PDB entry 8HWB | electron microscopy, 3.90 A resolution | chains D and E of the 8 polymer chains in the assembly

== Chain D (and E) ==
Molecule: Primase D5
Source organism: Monkeypox virus
Notes: chain E of this document is another copy of the same molecule, construct and numbering; everything in this record applies to it too
Reference sequence: Q5IXS3 (Q5IXS3_MONPV); residues 1-785 here = UniProt positions 1-785
Sequence (785 residues; numbered 1 to 785; the number before each row is that of its first residue):
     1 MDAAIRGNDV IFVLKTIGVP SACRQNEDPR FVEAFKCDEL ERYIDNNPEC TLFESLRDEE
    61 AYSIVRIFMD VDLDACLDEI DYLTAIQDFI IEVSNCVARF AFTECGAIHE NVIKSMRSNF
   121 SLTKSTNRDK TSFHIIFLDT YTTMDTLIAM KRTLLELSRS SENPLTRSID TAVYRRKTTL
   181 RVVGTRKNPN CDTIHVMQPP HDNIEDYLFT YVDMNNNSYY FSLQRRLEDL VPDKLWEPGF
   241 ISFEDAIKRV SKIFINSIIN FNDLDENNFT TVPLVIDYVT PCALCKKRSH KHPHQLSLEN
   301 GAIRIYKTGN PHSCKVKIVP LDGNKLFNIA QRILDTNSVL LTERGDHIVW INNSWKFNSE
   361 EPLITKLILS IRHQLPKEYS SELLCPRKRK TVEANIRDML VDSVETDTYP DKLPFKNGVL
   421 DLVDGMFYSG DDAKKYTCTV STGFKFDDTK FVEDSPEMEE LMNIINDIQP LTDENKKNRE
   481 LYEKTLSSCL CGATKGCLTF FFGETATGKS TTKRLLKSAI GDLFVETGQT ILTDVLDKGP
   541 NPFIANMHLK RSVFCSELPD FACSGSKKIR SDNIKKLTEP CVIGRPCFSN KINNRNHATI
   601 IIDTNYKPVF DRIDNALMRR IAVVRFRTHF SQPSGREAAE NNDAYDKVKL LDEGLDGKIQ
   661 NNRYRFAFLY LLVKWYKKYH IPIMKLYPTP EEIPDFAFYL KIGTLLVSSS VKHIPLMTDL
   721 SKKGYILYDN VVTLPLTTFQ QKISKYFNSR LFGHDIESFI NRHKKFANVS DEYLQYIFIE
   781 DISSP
Unresolved in the structure: 701-785
Small-molecule neighbours:
  - ATP (adenosine-5'-triphosphate), molecule 1: E244, K248, S251, I258, F261
  - ATP, molecule 2: I464, D467, I468, E504, T505, A506, T507, G508, K509, S510, T511, N605, F630, L650, L651, D652, L655, D656
  - ATP, molecule 3: K575, A616, R619, R620

== Interface between chain D and chain E ==
Contacting residue pairs - 62 pairs, chain D then chain E:
  N26(D) - N190(E)
  R30(D) - T16(E)
  R30(D) - R30(E)
  F31(D) - T16(E)
  F31(D) - I17(E)
  P189(D) - A22(E)  hydrophobic
  K252(D) - I169(E)
  K252(D) - T171(E)
  I255(D) - K151(E)
  I255(D) - R152(E)
  I255(D) - L155(E)  hydrophobic
  S257(D) - R175(E)
  N262(D) - G18(E)
  T280(D) - R152(E)  hydrogen bond
  P281(D) - R152(E)
  P281(D) - P232(E)  hydrophobic
  K315(D) - E299(E)  salt bridge
  I351(D) - V401(E)  hydrophobic
  N352(D) - V401(E)
  T365(D) - D398(E)
  K366(D) - R397(E)
  K366(D) - D398(E)
  K366(D) - L400(E)  hydrogen bond (side chain-backbone)
  L369(D) - F327(E)  hydrophobic
  L369(D) - D398(E)
  L369(D) - M399(E)  hydrophobic
  R372(D) - F327(E)
  K377(D) - N300(E)
  K377(D) - G301(E)  hydrogen bond (side chain-backbone)
  K377(D) - L321(E)
  L384(D) - N324(E)
  L384(D) - F327(E)  hydrophobic
  L384(D) - N395(E)
  C385(D) - E162(E)
  P386(D) - T391(E)
  K388(D) - R167(E)
  R389(D) - N395(E)  hydrogen bond
  R389(D) - D398(E)  salt bridge
  T505(D) - N615(E)
  T505(D) - A616(E)
  T505(D) - R619(E)
  A506(D) - R619(E)
  R514(D) - P580(E)
  E526(D) - C581(E)
  E526(D) - I583(E)
  G528(D) - D537(E)
  G528(D) - I583(E)
  Q529(D) - D537(E)  hydrogen bond (backbone-side chain)
  T530(D) - D537(E)
  D534(D) - K538(E)  salt bridge
  P542(D) - R585(E)
  P542(D) - N590(E)
  F543(D) - I583(E)  hydrophobic
  F543(D) - I592(E)  hydrophobic
  N546(D) - I592(E)
  E557(D) - K576(E)  salt bridge
  P559(D) - D572(E)
  D560(D) - R612(E)  salt bridge
  C587(D) - N590(E)
  Y606(D) - R612(E)  hydrogen bond
  Y606(D) - D614(E)  hydrogen bond
  E653(D) - K685(E)  hydrogen bond (backbone-side chain)
Interface residues without a listed pair, chain D (54 interface residues in all): T16, P20, A22, N256, R288, K356, S380, K416, T527, P586, N605, Y645, D652, Q660
Interface residues without a listed pair, chain E (60 interface residues in all): K15, V19, P20, F31, D170, A172, N188, P189, L230, A302, P320, D322, D402, S403, S589, I683

== In short ==
54 residues of chain D and 60 residues of chain E are in contact, with 8 hydrogen bonds and 5 salt bridges.
Polar pairs include K315(D)-E299(E), R389(D)-D398(E) and D534(D)-K538(E). Chain D binds 3 copies of ATP.
Both chains are Primase D5 (Monkeypox virus). Entry 8HWB (D5 ATP-ADP-Apo-ssDNA IS2) was determined by electron
microscopy together with 8HWA, 8HWF and 8HWG from the same study.
